Entry 9MKO (electron microscopy, 3.21 A resolution); this record covers chains a and b of the 14 polymer chains in the assembly.

Chain a:
Name: 4D4 TCR alpha chain
Organism: Mus musculus
Sequence (196 residues; numbered 3 to 198; the number before each row is that of its first residue):
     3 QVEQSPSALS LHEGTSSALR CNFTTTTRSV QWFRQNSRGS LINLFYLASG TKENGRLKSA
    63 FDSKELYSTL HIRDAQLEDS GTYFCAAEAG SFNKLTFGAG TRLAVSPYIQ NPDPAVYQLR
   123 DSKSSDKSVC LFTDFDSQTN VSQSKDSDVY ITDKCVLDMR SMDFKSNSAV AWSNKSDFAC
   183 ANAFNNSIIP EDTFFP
Unresolved in the structure: 126-131, 145-148
Disulfides: Cys23-Cys87, Cys132-Cys182

Chain b:
Name: 4D4 TCR beta chain
Organism: Mus musculus
Sequence (237 residues; numbered 3 to 239; the number before each row is that of its first residue):
     3 TAVFQTPNYH VTQVGNEVSF NCKQTLGHDT MYWYKQDSKK LLKIMFSYNN KQLIVNETVP
    63 RRFSPQSSDK AHLNLRIKSV EPEDSAVYLC ASSFRWVGEQ YFGPGTRLTV LEDLKNVFPP
   123 EVAVFEPSAA AASHTQKATL VCLATGFYPD HVELSWWVNG KEVHSGVCTD PQPLKEQPAL
   183 NDSRYALSSR LRVSATFWQN PRNHFRCQVQ FYGLSENDEW TQDRAKPVTQ IVSAEAW
Unresolved in the structure: 204-206
Disulfides: Cys24-Cys92, Cys144-Cys209

How chain a and chain b interact:
Pairs across the interface (25):
  Arg30(a) with Trp98(b); Val99(b)
  Gln33(a) with Glu101(b); Gln102(b)
  Phe35(a) with Phe104(b), hydrophobic
  Leu43(a) with Leu91(b), hydrophobic
  Asn45(a) with Glu101(b), hydrogen bond; Gln102(b), hydrogen bond (side chain-backbone)
  Tyr48(a) with Gly100(b), hydrogen bond (side chain-backbone); Glu101(b)
  Asn95(a) with Val57(b)
  Phe99(a) with Leu44(b), hydrophobic
  Tyr119(a) with His136(b), hydrogen bond; Thr137(b)
  Asp123(a) with Phe127(b)
  Tyr152(a) with Glu178(b)
  Ile153(a) with Leu176(b)
  Thr154(a) with Arg192(b), hydrogen bond
  Asp155(a) with Arg192(b)
  Cys157(a) with Cys170(b), disulfide; Asp172(b); Arg192(b)
  Val158(a) with Cys170(b), hydrogen bond (backbone-side chain)
  Val172(a) with Ser190(b); Arg192(b)
Also at the interface, not in a pair above, chain a (26 interface residues in all): Ser39, Phe86, Leu97, Arg122, Leu133, Met161, Arg162, Ser170, Ala171
Also at the interface, not in a pair above, chain b (24 interface residues in all): Tyr36, Lys42, Thr141, Ser167, Pro173, Val195
Cross-chain cystine bridges: Cys157(a)-Cys170(b)

Summary:
The interface between chain a and chain b involves 26 residues on one side and 24 on the other, with 1
disulfide bond and 6 hydrogen bonds. Among the polar pairs are Asn45(a)-Glu101(b), Asn45(a)-Gln102(b) and
Tyr48(a)-Gly100(b).
Here chain a is 4D4 TCR alpha chain and chain b is 4D4 TCR beta chain, both from Mus musculus. Entry 9MKO (4D4
TCR bound to R-phycoerythrin) was determined by electron microscopy (same publication as 9MGB, 9O60, 9O61 and
9O62).
